7LGJ - chains A and B of the 8 polymer chains in the assembly; structure by electron microscopy, 2.60 A resolution.

# Chain A (and B)
Molecule: Cyanophycin synthase
From: Synechocystis sp. (strain PCC 6714)
Notes: EC 6.3.2.29, 6.3.2.30; chain B of this document is another copy of the same molecule, construct and numbering; everything in this record applies to it too
UniProtKB: A0A068N621 (A0A068N621_SYNY4); residues 1-873 here = UniProt positions 1-873
Sequence (879 residues; row label = number of the first residue in the row):
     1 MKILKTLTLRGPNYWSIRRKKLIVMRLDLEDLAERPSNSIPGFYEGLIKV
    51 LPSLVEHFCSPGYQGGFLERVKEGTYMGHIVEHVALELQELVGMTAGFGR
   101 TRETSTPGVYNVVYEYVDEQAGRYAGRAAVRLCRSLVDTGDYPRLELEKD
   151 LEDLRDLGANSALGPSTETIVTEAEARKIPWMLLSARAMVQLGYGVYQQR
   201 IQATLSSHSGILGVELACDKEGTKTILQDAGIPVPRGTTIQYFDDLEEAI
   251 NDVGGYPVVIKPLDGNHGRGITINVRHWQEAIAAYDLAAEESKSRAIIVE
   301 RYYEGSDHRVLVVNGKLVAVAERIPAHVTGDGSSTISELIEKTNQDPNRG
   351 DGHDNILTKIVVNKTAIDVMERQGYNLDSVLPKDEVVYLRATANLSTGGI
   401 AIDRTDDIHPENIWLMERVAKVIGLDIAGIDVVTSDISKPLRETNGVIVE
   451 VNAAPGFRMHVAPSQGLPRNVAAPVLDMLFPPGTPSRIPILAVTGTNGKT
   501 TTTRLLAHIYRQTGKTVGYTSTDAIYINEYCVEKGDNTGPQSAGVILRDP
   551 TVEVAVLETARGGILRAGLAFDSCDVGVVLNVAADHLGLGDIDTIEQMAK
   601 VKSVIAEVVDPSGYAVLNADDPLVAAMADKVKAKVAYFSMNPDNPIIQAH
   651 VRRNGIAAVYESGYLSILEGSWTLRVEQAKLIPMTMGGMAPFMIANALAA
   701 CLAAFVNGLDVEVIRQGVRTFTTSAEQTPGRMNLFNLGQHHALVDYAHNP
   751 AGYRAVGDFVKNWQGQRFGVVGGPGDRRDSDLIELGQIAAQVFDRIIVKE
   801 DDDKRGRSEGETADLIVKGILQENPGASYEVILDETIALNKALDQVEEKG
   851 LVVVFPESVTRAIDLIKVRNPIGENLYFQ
Not modelled in the structure: 294-296, 873-879
Construct notes: expression tag (874-879)
Ion coordination: Mg2+ site 1: Asp-431, Glu-450; Mg2+ site 2: Thr-500, Thr-522, Glu-558 (together with AMP-PCP)
Small-molecule neighbours:
  - AMP-PCP (ACP; phosphomethylphosphonic acid adenylate ester), molecule 1: Lys-220, Pro-235, Val-259, Lys-261, Ile-271, Ile-273, Glu-300, Arg-301, Tyr-302, Tyr-303, Asp-307, Arg-323, Thr-392, Asp-431, Val-433, Val-449, Glu-450
  - AMP-PCP (ACP), molecule 2: Thr-496, Asn-497, Gly-498, Lys-499, Thr-500, Thr-501, Thr-522, Glu-558, Asn-581, Phe-692, Asn-696, Arg-731, Asp-745, Ala-751, Gly-752, Ala-755, Val-756

# How chain A and chain B interact
Pairs across the interface (49; chain A residue first):
  Ser-185(A) with Thr-225(B); Ile-226(B); Asp-229(B), hydrogen bond
  Ala-186(A) with Ile-226(B), hydrophobic
  Arg-187(A) with Glu-215(B), salt bridge; Leu-216(B); Asp-219(B), salt bridge
  Arg-200(A) with Leu-212(B); Val-422(B), hydrogen bond (side chain-backbone)
  Gln-202(A) with Leu-212(B)
  Ser-206(A) with Leu-212(B)
  Ser-207(A) with Leu-212(B)
  Ser-209(A) with Gly-210(B); Ile-211(B), hydrogen bond (backbone-backbone)
  Gly-210(A) with Ser-209(B)
  Ile-211(A) with Ser-209(B), hydrogen bond (backbone-backbone); Ile-211(B); Val-214(B), hydrophobic
  Leu-212(A) with Arg-200(B); Gln-202(B); Ser-206(B); Ser-207(B)
  Val-214(A) with Ile-211(B), hydrophobic
  Glu-215(A) with Arg-187(B), salt bridge
  Leu-216(A) with Arg-187(B)
  Asp-219(A) with Arg-187(B), salt bridge
  Thr-225(A) with Ser-185(B)
  Ile-226(A) with Ser-185(B); Ala-186(B), hydrophobic
  Asp-229(A) with Ser-185(B), hydrogen bond; Arg-548(B)
  Ala-230(A) with Val-532(B)
  Gly-231(A) with Glu-533(B)
  Glu-411(A) with Tyr-530(B)
  Trp-414(A) with Tyr-530(B)
  Arg-418(A) with Val-532(B); Asp-549(B), salt bridge
  Lys-421(A) with Pro-550(B); Thr-551(B)
  Val-422(A) with Arg-200(B), hydrogen bond (backbone-side chain)
  Tyr-530(A) with Glu-411(B); Trp-414(B)
  Val-532(A) with Ala-230(B); Arg-418(B)
  Glu-533(A) with Gly-231(B)
  Arg-548(A) with Asp-229(B)
  Asp-549(A) with Arg-418(B), salt bridge
  Pro-550(A) with Lys-421(B)
  Thr-551(A) with Lys-421(B)
Other interface residues (no listed pair), chain A (41 interface residues in all): Met-189, Ile-201, Leu-205, Gly-222, Pro-410, Ile-423, Gly-424, Ile-527, Val-545
Other interface residues (no listed pair), chain B (41 interface residues in all): Met-189, Ile-201, Leu-205, Gly-222, Pro-410, Ile-423, Gly-424, Ile-527, Val-545

# Summary
Chain A and chain B each contribute 41 residues to their interface; the contacts include 6 hydrogen bonds and
6 salt bridges. Polar pairs include Arg-187(A)/Glu-215(B), Arg-187(A)/Asp-219(B) and Arg-418(A)/Asp-549(B).
Ligands of chain A: AMP-PCP. The Mg2+ site 1 is built by Asp-431(A) and Glu-450(A).
Chain A and chain B are both Cyanophycin synthase (Synechocystis sp. (strain PCC 6714)); the structure,
Cyanophycin synthetase 1 from Synechocystis sp. UTEX2470 with ADPCP and 8x(Asp-Arg)-NH2, was determined by
electron microscopy together with 7LG5, 7LGM and 7LGQ from the same study.
